Entry 7TTE (X-ray diffraction, 2.70 A resolution); this record covers chains D and E of the 5 polymer chains in the assembly.

# Chain D
Protein: Tubulin beta chain
Organism: Sus scrofa
UniProt: A0A287AGU7 (A0A287AGU7_PIG); numbering as in UniProt (aligned over 1-433)
Sequence (433 residues; each row starts with the number of its first residue):
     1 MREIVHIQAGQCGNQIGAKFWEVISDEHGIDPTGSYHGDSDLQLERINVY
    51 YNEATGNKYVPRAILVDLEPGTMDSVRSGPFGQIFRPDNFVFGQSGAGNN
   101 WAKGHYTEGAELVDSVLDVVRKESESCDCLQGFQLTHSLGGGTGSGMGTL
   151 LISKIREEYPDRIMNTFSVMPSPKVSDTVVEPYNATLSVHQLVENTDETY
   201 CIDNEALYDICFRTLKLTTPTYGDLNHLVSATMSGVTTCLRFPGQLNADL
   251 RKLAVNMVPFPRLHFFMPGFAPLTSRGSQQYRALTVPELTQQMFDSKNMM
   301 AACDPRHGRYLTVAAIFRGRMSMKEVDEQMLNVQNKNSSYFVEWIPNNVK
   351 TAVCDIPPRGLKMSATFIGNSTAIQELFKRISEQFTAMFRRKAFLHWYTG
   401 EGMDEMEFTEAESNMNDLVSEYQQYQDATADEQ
Not modelled in the structure: 432-433
Ligand contacts:
  - GTP (guanosine-5'-triphosphate): Gly-10, Gln-11, Cys-12, Gln-15, Ile-16, Asp-67, Glu-69, Gly-96, Ala-97, Gly-98, Asn-99, Ser-138, Gly-140, Gly-141, Gly-142, Thr-143, Gly-144, Ser-145, Val-169, Pro-171, Val-175, Ser-176, Glu-181, Asn-204, Leu-207, Tyr-222, Leu-225, Asn-226
  - JVR (4-[2-(cyclopropylamino)-6,7-dihydro-5H-cyclopenta[d]pyrimidin-4-yl]-7-methoxy-3,4-dihydroquinoxalin-2(1H)-one): Tyr-200, Val-236, Cys-239, Leu-240, Ala-248, Asp-249, Leu-250, Lys-252, Leu-253, Asn-256, Met-257, Thr-312, Val-313, Ala-314, Ala-315, Ile-316, Asn-348, Val-349, Lys-350, Ala-352

# Chain E
Protein: Stathmin-4
Organism: Rattus norvegicus
UniProt: P63043 (STMN4_RAT); residues 5-145 here correspond to UniProt positions 49-189 (UniProt number = residue number + 44)
Sequence (143 residues; row label = number of the first residue in the row):
     3 MADMEVIELNKATSGQSWEVILKPPSFDGVPEFNASLPRRRDPSLEEIQK
    53 KLEAAEERRKYQEAELLKHLAEKREHEREVIQKAIEENNNFIKMAKEKLA
   103 QKMESNKENREAHLAAMLERLQEKDKHAEEVRKNKELKEEASR
Not modelled in the structure: 3-6, 34-44, 141-145
Construct notes: initiating methionine (3); expression tag (4); engineered mutation Ala-14 (Cys58 in P63043), Trp-20 (Phe64 in P63043)
Swiss-Prot annotation at these positions:
  - modified residue: Ser-46 (Phosphoserine)

# Chain D / chain E interface
Contacting residue pairs - 21 pairs, chain D then chain E:
  Tyr-106(D) / His-129(E)
  Tyr-106(D) / Ala-130(E)  hydrophobic
  Tyr-106(D) / Val-133(E)  hydrophobic
  Tyr-106(D) / Arg-134(E)  hydrogen bond (backbone-side chain)
  Thr-107(D) / Lys-137(E)
  Ser-153(D) / Leu-123(E)
  Arg-156(D) / Leu-123(E)
  Glu-157(D) / Leu-120(E)
  Glu-157(D) / Leu-123(E)
  Glu-157(D) / Gln-124(E)
  Glu-157(D) / Asp-127(E)
  Pro-160(D) / Met-119(E)  hydrophobic
  Gln-191(D) / Lys-126(E)  hydrogen bond
  Asn-195(D) / Leu-123(E)
  Asn-195(D) / Lys-126(E)  hydrogen bond
  Gly-400(D) / Lys-137(E)
  Glu-401(D) / Val-133(E)
  Glu-401(D) / Lys-137(E)  salt bridge
  Gly-402(D) / Val-133(E)
  Gly-402(D) / Asn-136(E)
  Glu-407(D) / His-129(E)  salt bridge
Other interface residues (no listed pair), chain D (16 interface residues in all): Ala-110, Glu-194, Thr-399, Met-403
Other interface residues (no listed pair), chain E (13 interface residues in all): Lys-140

# In short
16 residues of chain D and 13 residues of chain E are in contact, with 3 hydrogen bonds and 2 salt bridges.
Polar pairs include Glu-401(D)/Lys-137(E), Glu-407(D)/His-129(E) and Tyr-106(D)/Arg-134(E). Chain D binds GTP
and compound JVR.
Here chain D is Tubulin beta chain (Sus scrofa) and chain E is Stathmin-4 (Rattus norvegicus). Entry 7TTE
(Tubulin-RB3_SLD in complex with compound 12j) was determined by X-ray diffraction (same publication as 7TTD
and 7TTF).
